PDB entry 9EY8 | X-ray diffraction, 2.20 A resolution | chain AA

[Chain AA]
Name: 5,6-dihydroxyindole-2-carboxylic acid oxidase
From: Homo sapiens
Notes: EC 1.14.18.-
UniProtKB: P17643 (TYRP1_HUMAN); numbering as in UniProt (aligned over 25-471)
Sequence (450 residues; row label = number of the first residue in the row):
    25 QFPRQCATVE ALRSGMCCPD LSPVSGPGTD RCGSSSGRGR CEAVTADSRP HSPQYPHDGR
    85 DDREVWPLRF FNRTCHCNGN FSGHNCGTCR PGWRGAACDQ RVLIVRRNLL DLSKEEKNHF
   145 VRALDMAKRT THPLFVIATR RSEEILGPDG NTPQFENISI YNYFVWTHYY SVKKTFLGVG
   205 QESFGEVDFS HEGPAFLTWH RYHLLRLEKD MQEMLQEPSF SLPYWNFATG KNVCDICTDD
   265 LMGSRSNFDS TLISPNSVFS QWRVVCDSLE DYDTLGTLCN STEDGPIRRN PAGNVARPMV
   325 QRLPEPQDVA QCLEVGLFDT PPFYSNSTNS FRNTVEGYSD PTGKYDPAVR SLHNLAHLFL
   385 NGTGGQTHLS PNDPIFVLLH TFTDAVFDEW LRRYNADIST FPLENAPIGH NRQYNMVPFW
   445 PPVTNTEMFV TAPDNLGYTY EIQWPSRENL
Unresolved in the structure: 472-474
Differences from the reference sequence: expression tag (472-474)
Cystine bridges: C30-C41, C42-C65, C56-C99, C101-C110, C113-C122, C258-C261, C290-C303
Covalently attached groups: glycan linked to N96, N181, N350; N-acetylglucosamine (NAG) linked to N104, N256, N304, N385
Metal / ion sites: Zn2+ site 1: H192, H215, H224; Zn2+ site 2: H377, H381, H404
What the authors report for this chain:
  - binding site for 3-amino-L-tyrosine: Y362, R374, S394, R471, N473

[In short]
N-acetylglucosamine is covalently linked to N104, N256, N304 and N385. The Zn2+ site 1 is built by H192, H215
and H224. The Zn2+ site 2 is built by H377, H381 and H404. From the paper: a binding site for
3-amino-L-tyrosine at Y362, R374 and S394 among others.
Chain AA is 5,6-dihydroxyindole-2-carboxylic acid oxidase (Homo sapiens); the structure, Crystal structure of
human tyrosinase-related protein 1 (TYRP1) in complex with (s)-amino-L-tyrosine, was determined by X-ray
diffraction, deposited together with 9EY5, 9EY6 and 9EY7.
